3GZ1 - chains A and B of the 4 polymer chains in the assembly; structure by X-ray diffraction, 2.15 A resolution.

# Chain A (and B)
Name: Chaperone protein ipgC
Source organism: Shigella flexneri
Notes: chain B of this document is another copy of the same molecule, construct and numbering; everything in this record applies to it too
UniProt: P0A2U4 (IPGC_SHIFL); residues 1-151 here = UniProt positions 1-151
Amino-acid sequence (151 residues; each row starts with the number of its first residue):
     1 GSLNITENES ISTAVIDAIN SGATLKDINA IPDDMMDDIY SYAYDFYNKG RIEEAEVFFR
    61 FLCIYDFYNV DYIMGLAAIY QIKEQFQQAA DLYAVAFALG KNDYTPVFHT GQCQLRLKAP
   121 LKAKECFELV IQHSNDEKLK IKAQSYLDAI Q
Disordered / not traced: 1-7 (chain B: 1-9)
Sequence notes: engineered mutation Gly1 (Met in P0A2U4)
What the authors report for this chain:
  - mutagenesis - S41M/Y44G/G75Q/A78M: abolished binding to PELKAP
  - mutagenesis - A94E/V95Q: abolished binding to Chaperone protein ipgC (chain A)

# Interface between chain A and chain B
Pairs across the interface - 54 pairs, chain A then chain B:
  Asn8(A) - Tyr68(B)
  Glu9(A) - Ile19(B)
  Glu9(A) - Asn20(B)
  Ile11(A) - Tyr68(B)  hydrophobic
  Ile11(A) - Leu99(B)  hydrophobic
  Ser12(A) - Ile19(B)
  Ser12(A) - Phe67(B)
  Ser12(A) - Tyr68(B)  hydrogen bond
  Thr13(A) - Ile19(B)
  Ala14(A) - Val95(B)  hydrophobic
  Val15(A) - Phe67(B)
  Val15(A) - Ile73(B)  hydrophobic
  Val15(A) - Val95(B)  hydrophobic
  Ile16(A) - Val15(B)  hydrophobic
  Ala18(A) - Tyr80(B)
  Ala18(A) - Gln88(B)
  Ala18(A) - Leu92(B)  hydrophobic
  Ile19(A) - Arg60(B)
  Ile19(A) - Leu76(B)  hydrophobic
  Ile19(A) - Tyr80(B)
  Asn20(A) - Ser10(B)  hydrogen bond
  Ser21(A) - Gln88(B)
  Gly22(A) - Glu56(B)
  Gly22(A) - Tyr80(B)
  Gly22(A) - Gln85(B)
  Gly22(A) - Gln88(B)
  Thr24(A) - Glu56(B)
  Thr24(A) - Lys83(B)  hydrogen bond
  Thr24(A) - Gln85(B)
  Phe67(A) - Glu54(B)
  Tyr68(A) - Glu53(B)
  Tyr68(A) - Glu56(B)
  Tyr68(A) - Val57(B)
  Gln87(A) - Tyr42(B)
  Ala90(A) - Tyr42(B)
  Asp91(A) - Tyr42(B)  hydrogen bond
  Asp91(A) - Phe46(B)
  Ala94(A) - Tyr42(B)  hydrophobic
  Ala94(A) - Phe58(B)
  Val95(A) - Val57(B)
  Val95(A) - Phe58(B)
  Phe97(A) - Phe61(B)  hydrophobic
  Ala98(A) - Val57(B)  hydrophobic
  Ala98(A) - Phe58(B)  hydrophobic
  Ala98(A) - Phe61(B)
  Leu99(A) - Val57(B)  hydrophobic
  Lys101(A) - Ile31(B)
  Lys101(A) - Phe61(B)
  Lys101(A) - Tyr65(B)
  Val107(A) - Met35(B)  hydrophobic
  Leu129(A) - Pro32(B)  hydrophobic
  Leu129(A) - Met35(B)  hydrophobic
  His133(A) - Asn29(B)
  His133(A) - Ala30(B)  hydrogen bond (side chain-backbone)
Other interface residues (no listed pair), chain A (29 interface residues in all): Ala23
Other interface residues (no listed pair), chain B (37 interface residues in all): Gly22, Ile39, Arg51, Cys63, Ile64, Gln87, Asp91

# In short
Chain A and chain B form an interface of 29 and 37 residues respectively, with 5 hydrogen bonds. Polar pairs
include Ser12(A)-Tyr68(B), Asn20(A)-Ser10(B) and Thr24(A)-Lys83(B). The paper reports that S41M/Y44G/G75Q/A78M
of chain A abolish binding to PELKAP; A94E/V95Q of chain A abolish binding to Chaperone protein ipgC (chain
A).
Both chains are Chaperone protein ipgC (Shigella flexneri). Entry 3GZ1 (Crystal structure of IpgC in complex
with the chaperone binding region of IpaB) was determined by X-ray diffraction (same publication as 3GYZ).
